PDB entry 3ZTJ | X-ray diffraction, 3.41 A resolution | chains E and F of the 12 polymer chains in the assembly

== Chain E ==
Name: Hemagglutinin HA1 chain
Source organism: Influenza A virus
UniProtKB: P03437 (HEMA_I68A0); residues 1-329 here correspond to UniProt positions 17-345 (UniProt number = residue number + 16)
Sequence (329 residues; each row starts with the number of its first residue):
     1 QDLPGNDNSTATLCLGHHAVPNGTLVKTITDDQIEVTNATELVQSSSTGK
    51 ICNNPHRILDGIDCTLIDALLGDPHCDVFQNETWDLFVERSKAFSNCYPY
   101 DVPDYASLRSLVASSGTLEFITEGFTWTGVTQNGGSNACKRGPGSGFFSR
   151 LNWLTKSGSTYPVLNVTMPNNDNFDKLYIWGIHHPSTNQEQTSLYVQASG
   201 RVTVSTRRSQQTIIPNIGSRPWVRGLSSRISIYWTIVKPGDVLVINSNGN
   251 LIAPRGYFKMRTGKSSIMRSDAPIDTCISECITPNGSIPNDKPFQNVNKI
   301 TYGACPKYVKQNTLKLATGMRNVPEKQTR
Not modelled in the structure: 1-8, 327-329
Disulfides: Cys52-Cys277, Cys64-Cys76, Cys97-Cys139, Cys281-Cys305
Covalent attachments: N-acetylglucosamine (NAG) linked to Asn38, Asn81, Asn285; glycan linked to Asn165
Swiss-Prot annotation at these positions:
  - site: Arg329 (Cleavage)
  - glycosylation (N-linked (GlcNAc...) asparagine): Asn8, Asn22, Asn38, Asn81, Asn165, Asn285
What the authors report for this chain:
  - post-translational modification sites: Asn38

== Chain F ==
Name: Hemagglutinin HA2 chain
Source organism: Influenza A virus
UniProtKB: P03437 (HEMA_I68A0); residues 1-175 here correspond to UniProt positions 346-520 (UniProt number = residue number + 345)
Sequence (175 residues; row label = number of the first residue in the row):
     1 GLFGAIAGFIENGWEGMIDGWYGFRHQNSEGTGQAADLKSTQAAIDQING
    51 KLNRVIEKTNEKFHQIEKEFSEVEGRIQDLEKYVEDTKIDLWSYNAELLV
   101 ALENQHTIDLTDSEMNKLFEKTRRQLRENAEEMGNGCFKIYHKCDNACIE
   151 SIRNGTYDHDVYRDEALNNRFQIKG
Not modelled in the structure: 173-175
Disulfides: Cys144-Cys148
Covalent attachments: N-acetylglucosamine (NAG) linked to Asn154
Swiss-Prot annotation at these positions:
  - glycosylation: Asn154 (N-linked (GlcNAc...) asparagine)

== How chain E and chain F interact ==
Disulfides between the chains: Cys14(E)-Cys137(F)
Contacting residue pairs (121):
  Ser9(E) with Asn169(F)
  Thr10(E) with Ile140(F), hydrogen bond (side chain-backbone); His142(F)
  Ala11(E) with Gln27(F); Ile140(F); His142(F), hydrogen bond (backbone-backbone)
  Thr12(E) with Arg25(F); His26(F); Gln27(F), hydrogen bond (backbone-backbone); Phe138(F); Lys139(F)
  Leu13(E) with Phe24(F), hydrophobic; Arg25(F); Cys137(F); Phe138(F), hydrogen bond (backbone-backbone); Ile152(F), hydrophobic
  Cys14(E) with Trp14(F); Gly23(F); Phe24(F); Arg25(F), hydrogen bond (backbone-backbone); Gly136(F); Cys137(F), disulfide
  Leu15(E) with Ile10(F); Trp14(F); Gly23(F); Phe24(F), hydrophobic; Leu118(F), hydrophobic; Thr122(F); Gly136(F), hydrogen bond (backbone-backbone); Phe138(F), hydrophobic
  Gly16(E) with Trp14(F); Tyr22(F); Gly23(F), hydrogen bond (backbone-backbone); Met115(F)
  His17(E) with Ile6(F); Asn12(F); Gly13(F); Trp14(F), hydrogen bond (backbone-backbone); Met17(F); Trp21(F); Tyr22(F)
  His18(E) with Trp14(F); Met17(F); Gly20(F); Trp21(F), hydrogen bond (backbone-backbone)
  Ala19(E) with Gly13(F); Trp14(F), hydrogen bond (backbone-backbone); Glu15(F)
  Val20(E) with Glu15(F)
  Pro21(E) with Glu15(F)
  Val26(E) with Asn104(F)
  Lys27(E) with Glu97(F), salt bridge; Val100(F); Ala101(F); Asn104(F), hydrogen bond (backbone-side chain)
  Thr28(E) with Ala101(F); Gln105(F); Ile108(F)
  Ile29(E) with Ala101(F), hydrogen bond (backbone-backbone); Leu102(F), hydrophobic; Gln105(F)
  Thr30(E) with Gln105(F), hydrogen bond
  Ile34(E) with Ile108(F), hydrophobic
  Thr40(E) with Leu52(F)
  Leu42(E) with Val55(F), hydrophobic; Val100(F), hydrophobic
  Arg109(E) with Glu67(F), salt bridge
  Ser110(E) with His64(F)
  Ser114(E) with His64(F), hydrogen bond
  Ser265(E) with His64(F)
  Ser266(E) with His64(F), hydrogen bond
  Arg269(E) with Glu67(F), salt bridge
  Asn290(E) with Thr59(F)
  Asp291(E) with Ile56(F)
  Pro293(E) with Lys58(F)
  Phe294(E) with Ala96(F), hydrophobic
  Lys299(E) with Lys68(F), hydrogen bond (backbone-side chain); Glu69(F), salt bridge
  Ile300(E) with Glu69(F)
  Thr301(E) with Gln65(F)
  Ala304(E) with Thr59(F), hydrogen bond (backbone-side chain); Glu61(F)
  Cys305(E) with Thr59(F), hydrogen bond (backbone-backbone); Asn60(F)
  Pro306(E) with Thr59(F)
  Lys307(E) with Lys58(F), hydrogen bond (side chain-backbone); Thr59(F); Asn60(F); Trp92(F)
  Tyr308(E) with Ile89(F), hydrophobic; Trp92(F)
  Val309(E) with Ser93(F)
  Lys310(E) with Ile89(F); Asp90(F); Ser93(F), hydrogen bond (backbone-side chain)
  Gln311(E) with Ser93(F), hydrogen bond (side chain-backbone); Glu97(F), hydrogen bond
  Leu314(E) with Ala96(F), hydrophobic; Glu97(F)
  Lys315(E) with Val100(F); Asn104(F), hydrogen bond (backbone-side chain)
  Leu316(E) with Leu52(F), hydrophobic; Glu103(F); Asn104(F)
  Ala317(E) with Asn104(F), hydrogen bond (backbone-side chain)
  Thr318(E) with Trp21(F); Ile48(F)
  Gly319(E) with Trp21(F); Ile48(F); Thr107(F)
  Met320(E) with Trp21(F); Tyr22(F), hydrophobic; Thr111(F)
  Arg321(E) with Ala7(F)
  Val323(E) with Ile6(F), hydrophobic; Ala7(F), hydrophobic; Asn12(F); Gly13(F), hydrogen bond (backbone-backbone)
  Pro324(E) with Asn12(F); Glu15(F)
  Glu325(E) with Asn12(F)
Other interface residues (no listed pair), chain E (56 interface residues in all): Val36, Asn298, Gly303
Other interface residues (no listed pair), chain F (60 interface residues in all): Glu85, Phe119, Lys143, Cys144, Ile149

== In short ==
The interface between chain E and chain F involves 56 residues on one side and 60 on the other, with 1
disulfide bond, 25 hydrogen bonds and 4 salt bridges. Polar contacts include Lys27(E)-Glu97(F),
Arg109(E)-Glu67(F) and Arg269(E)-Glu67(F). Covalently linked N-acetylglucosamine: at Asn38(E), Asn81(E) and
Asn285(E). The paper reports a modification site at Asn38(E).
Chain E is Hemagglutinin HA1 chain and chain F is Hemagglutinin HA2 chain, both from Influenza A virus; the
structure, Structure of influenza A neutralizing antibody selected from cultures of single human plasma cells
in complex ..., was determined by X-ray diffraction together with 3ZTN from the same study.
